PDB entry 3TFP | X-ray diffraction, 2.00 A resolution | chain A

[Chain A]
Molecule: Dehydrosqualene synthase
Source organism: Staphylococcus aureus
Notes: EC 2.5.1.-
Reference sequence: A9JQL9 (CRTM_STAAU); numbering as in UniProt (aligned over 1-287)
Chain sequence (293 residues; each row starts with the number of its first residue; numbers below 1 keep their minus sign (Ala-5 is residue -5)):
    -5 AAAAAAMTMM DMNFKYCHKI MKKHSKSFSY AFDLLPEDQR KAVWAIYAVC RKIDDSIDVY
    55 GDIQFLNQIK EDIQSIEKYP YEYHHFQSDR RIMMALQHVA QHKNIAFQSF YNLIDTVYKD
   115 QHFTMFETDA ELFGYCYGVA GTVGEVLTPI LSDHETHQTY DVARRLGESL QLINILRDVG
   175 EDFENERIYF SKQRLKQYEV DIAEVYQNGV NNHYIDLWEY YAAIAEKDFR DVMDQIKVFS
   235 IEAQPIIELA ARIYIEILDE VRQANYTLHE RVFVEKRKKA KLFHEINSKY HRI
Not modelled in the structure: -5 to 0, 285-287
Construct notes: expression tag (-5 to 0)
Bound ions: Mg2+: Asp48 (together with 03L)
Residues lining bound ligands: 03L (2-({2-chloro-6-[(2,4-dichlorophenyl)sulfanyl]benzyl}carbamoyl)benzoic acid): His18, Phe22, Phe26, Ile40, Tyr41, Cys44, Arg45, Asp48, Leu107, Val133, Ala134, Val137, Gly138, Leu141, Ala157, Leu160, Gly161, Leu164, Gln165, Asn168
UniProt features mapped onto this chain:
  - binding site ((2E,6E)-farnesyl diphosphate): His18 to Ser21, Tyr41, Arg45, Gln165, Arg171, Tyr248
  - binding site (Mg(2+)): Asp48, Asp52, Asn168, Asp172

[Overview]
Bound to chain A: compound 03L. Curated annotation (UniProt) lists 9 (2E,6E)-farnesyl diphosphate-binding
residues and 4 Mg2+-binding residues.
Chain A is Dehydrosqualene synthase (Staphylococcus aureus); the structure, Crystal Structure of
Dehydrosqualene Synthase (CrtM) from S. aureus Complexed with BPH-1162, was determined by X-ray diffraction
(same publication as 3TFN and 3TFV).
